Entry 2OQY (X-ray diffraction, 2.00 A resolution); this record covers chains A and D of the 8 polymer chains in the assembly.

# Chain A (and D)
Protein: Muconate cycloisomerase
From: Oceanobacillus iheyensis
Notes: chain D of this document is another copy of the same molecule, construct and numbering; everything in this record applies to it too
Reference sequence: Q8EMJ9 (Q8EMJ9_OCEIH); residues 1-391 here = UniProt positions 1-391
Chain sequence (391 residues; each row starts with the number of its first residue):
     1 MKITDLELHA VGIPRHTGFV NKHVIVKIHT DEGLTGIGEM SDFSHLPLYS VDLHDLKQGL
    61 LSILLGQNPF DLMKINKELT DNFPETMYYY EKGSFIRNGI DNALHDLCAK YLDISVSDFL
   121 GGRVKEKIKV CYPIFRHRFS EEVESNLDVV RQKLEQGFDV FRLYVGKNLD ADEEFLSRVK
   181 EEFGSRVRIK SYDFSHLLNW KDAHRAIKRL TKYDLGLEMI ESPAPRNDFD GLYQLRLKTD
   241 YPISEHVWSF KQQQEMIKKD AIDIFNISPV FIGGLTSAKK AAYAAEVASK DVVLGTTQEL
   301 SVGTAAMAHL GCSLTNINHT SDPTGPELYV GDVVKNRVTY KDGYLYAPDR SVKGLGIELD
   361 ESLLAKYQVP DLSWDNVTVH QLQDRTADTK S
Not modelled in the structure: 375-391
Bound ions: Mg2+ site 1: D42, H45, T297; Mg2+ site 2: D193, E221, H246
Swiss-Prot annotation at these positions:
  - active site: Y90 (Proton donor), Y164 (Proton acceptor)
  - binding site (substrate): R15, Y89, T296, R385
  - binding site (Mg(2+)): D42, H45, D193, E221, H246, T297
  - site: R162 (Increases basicity of active site Tyr)
  - mutagenesis: H45 (H45Q: Loss of activity), Y90 (Y90F: 3550-fold reduction in catalytic efficiency), R162 (R162N: 17000-fold reduction in catalytic efficiency), Y164 (Y164F: Loss of activity)
What the authors report for this chain:
  - Mg2+ coordination: D42, H45, D193, E221, H246, T297
  - catalytic residues: Y90
  - mutagenesis - Y90F: decreased catalytic activity

# Interface between chain A and chain D
Residue-residue contacts (15):
  Y233(A) - Q234(D)
  R236(A) - W200(D)
  R236(A) - K201(D)  hydrogen bond (backbone-side chain)
  L237(A) - W200(D)  hydrophobic
  L237(A) - K238(D)  hydrogen bond (backbone-side chain)
  T239(A) - K201(D)
  D240(A) - K201(D)
  D240(A) - H204(D)  salt bridge
  D240(A) - R205(D)
  D240(A) - K208(D)
  Y241(A) - K201(D)  hydrogen bond (backbone-side chain)
  Y241(A) - R205(D)
  P242(A) - K201(D)
  I243(A) - K201(D)
  D263(A) - K201(D)  salt bridge
Other interface residues (no listed pair), chain A (12 interface residues in all): D214, L217, D291
Other interface residues (no listed pair), chain D (9 interface residues in all): N199, D202

# Summary
12 residues of chain A and 9 residues of chain D are in contact, with 3 hydrogen bonds and 2 salt bridges.
Polar contacts include D240(A)-H204(D), D263(A)-K201(D) and R236(A)-K201(D). The paper reports the catalytic
residue Y90(A); Y90F of chain A reduces catalytic activity.
Chain A and chain D are both Muconate cycloisomerase (Oceanobacillus iheyensis); the structure, The crystal
structure of muconate cycloisomerase from Oceanobacillus iheyensis, was determined by X-ray diffraction
together with 3HPF, 3FYY, 3ES7 and 3ES8 from the same study.
